Entry 9FBW (electron microscopy, 4.40 A resolution (low resolution: residue-level contacts below are approximate; hydrogen-bond / salt-bridge calls are withheld)); this record covers chains A and I of the 18 polymer chains in the assembly.

[Chain A]
Molecule: Histone H3
Organism: Saccharomyces cerevisiae S288C
Notes: engineered mutation(s): Q120M, K121P, K125Q
Reference sequence: P61830 (H3_YEAST); residues 0-135 here correspond to UniProt positions 1-136 (UniProt number = residue number + 1)
Sequence (136 residues; numbered 0 to 135; the number before each row is that of its first residue; numbering starts at 0):
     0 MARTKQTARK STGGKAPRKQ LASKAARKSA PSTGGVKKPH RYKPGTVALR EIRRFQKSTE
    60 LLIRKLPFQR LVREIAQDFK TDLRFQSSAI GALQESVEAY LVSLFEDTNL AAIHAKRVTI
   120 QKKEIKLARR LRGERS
Disordered / not traced: 0-58, 134-135
Construct notes: conflict Glu123 (Asp124 in P61830)
Swiss-Prot annotation at these positions:
  - modified residue: Lys4 (N6,N6,N6-trimethyllysine), Lys9 (N6-acetyllysine), Ser10 (Phosphoserine), Lys14 (N6,N6-dimethyllysine), Lys18 (N6-acetyllysine), Lys23 (N6-acetyllysine), Lys27 (N6,N6,N6-trimethyllysine), Lys36 (N6,N6,N6-trimethyllysine), Lys37 (N6-acetyllysine), Lys56 (N6-acetyllysine), Lys64 (N6-acetyllysine), Lys79 (N6,N6,N6-trimethyllysine)

[Chain I]
Molecule: 112-nt DNA strand
Sequence (112 nucleotides; numbered -75 to 36; the number before each row is that of its first residue; numbers below 1 keep their minus sign (DC-75 is residue -75)):
   -75 CCCTGGAGAA TCCCGGTGCC GAGGCCGCTC AATTGGTCGT AGACAGCTCT AGCACCGCTT
   -15 AAACGCACGT ACGCGCTGTC CCCCGCGTTT TAACCGCCAA GGGGATTACT CC

[How chain A and chain I interact]
Contacting residue pairs (6; chain A residue first):
  Arg63(A) - DA-15(I)
  Arg63(A) - DA-14(I)
  Arg116(A) - DG-3(I)
  Thr118(A) - DG-3(I)
  Gln120(A) - DG-3(I)
  Gln120(A) - DC-2(I)

[In short]
The chain A/chain I interface involves 4 residues from each chain.
Chain A is Histone H3 (Saccharomyces cerevisiae S288C) and chain I is a 112-nt DNA strand; the structure, SWR1
lacking Swc5 subunit in complex with hexasome, was determined by electron microscopy (same publication as 8QYV
and 8QZ0).
